Entry 8UB9 (electron microscopy, 3.07 A resolution); this record covers chains C and I of the 9 polymer chains in the assembly.

# Chain C
Molecule: Avd
Organism: Bordetella phage BPP-1
Reference sequence: chimeric construct of Q775D7, Q9FA38: residues 1-124 from Q775D7 (Q775D7_BPBPP) positions 1-124 (same numbers); residues 125-290 from Q9FA38 positions 5-170 (UniProt number = residue number - 120)
Amino-acid sequence (290 residues; numbered 1 to 290; the number before each row is that of its first residue):
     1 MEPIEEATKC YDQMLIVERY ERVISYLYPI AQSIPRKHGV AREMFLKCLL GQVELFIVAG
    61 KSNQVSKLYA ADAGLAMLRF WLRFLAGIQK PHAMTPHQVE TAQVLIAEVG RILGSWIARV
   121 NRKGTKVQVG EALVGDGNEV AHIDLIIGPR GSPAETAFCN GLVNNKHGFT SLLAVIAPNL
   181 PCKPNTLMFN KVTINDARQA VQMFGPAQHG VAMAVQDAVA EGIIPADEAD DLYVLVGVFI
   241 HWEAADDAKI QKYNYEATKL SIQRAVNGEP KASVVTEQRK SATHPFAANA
Disordered / not traced: 1-10, 122-290

# Chain I
Molecule: Diversity-generating retroelement (DGR) RNA Sp
Sequence (140 nucleotides; row label = number of the first residue in the row):
     1 CAUGGCUCUG CCAACGCUAC GGCUUGGCGG GCUGGCCUUU CCUCAAUAGG UGGUCAGCCG
    61 GUUCUGUCCU GCUUCGGCGA ACACGUUACA CGGUUCGGCA AAACGUCGAU UACUGAAAAU
   121 GGAAAGGCGG GGCCGACUUC
Disordered / not traced: 1-2, 34-46, 57-58, 140

# Interface between chain C and chain I
Residue-residue contacts (7):
  Arg36(C) - U3(I)  salt bridge to the phosphate
  Arg36(C) - G4(I)  salt bridge to the phosphate
  Arg36(C) - G5(I)  hydrogen bond to the base
  Arg36(C) - U33(I)  hydrogen bond to the sugar
  Lys37(C) - U3(I)  hydrogen bond to the base
  Gly39(C) - U3(I)  base contact
  Val40(C) - U3(I)  hydrogen bond to the base
Also at the interface, not in a pair above, chain C (7 interface residues in all): Pro35, His38, Ala41

# Summary
The interface between chain C and chain I involves 7 residues on one side and 4 on the other; the contacts
include 4 hydrogen bonds and 2 salt bridges. Polar pairs include Arg36(C)-G5(I), Lys37(C)-U3(I) and
Val40(C)-U3(I).
Chain C is Avd (Bordetella phage BPP-1) and chain I is Diversity-generating retroelement (DGR) RNA Sp; the
structure, Diversity-generating retroelement (DGR) ribonucleoprotein reverse transcriptase- Active state
(N-empty) 1a, was determined by electron microscopy together with 8UB7, 8UB8, 8UBA, 8UBB, 8UBC, 8UBD, 8UBE and
8UBF from the same study.
